PDB entry 2WO0 | X-ray diffraction, 2.60 A resolution | chains A and B

[Chain A (and B)]
Protein: Primary amine oxidase
Organism: Escherichia coli
Notes: EC 1.4.3.6; chain B of this document is another copy of the same molecule, construct and numbering; everything in this record applies to it too
UniProtKB: P46883 (AMO_ECOLI); residues 1-727 here correspond to UniProt positions 31-757 (UniProt number = residue number + 30)
Chain sequence (727 residues; each row starts with the number of its first residue):
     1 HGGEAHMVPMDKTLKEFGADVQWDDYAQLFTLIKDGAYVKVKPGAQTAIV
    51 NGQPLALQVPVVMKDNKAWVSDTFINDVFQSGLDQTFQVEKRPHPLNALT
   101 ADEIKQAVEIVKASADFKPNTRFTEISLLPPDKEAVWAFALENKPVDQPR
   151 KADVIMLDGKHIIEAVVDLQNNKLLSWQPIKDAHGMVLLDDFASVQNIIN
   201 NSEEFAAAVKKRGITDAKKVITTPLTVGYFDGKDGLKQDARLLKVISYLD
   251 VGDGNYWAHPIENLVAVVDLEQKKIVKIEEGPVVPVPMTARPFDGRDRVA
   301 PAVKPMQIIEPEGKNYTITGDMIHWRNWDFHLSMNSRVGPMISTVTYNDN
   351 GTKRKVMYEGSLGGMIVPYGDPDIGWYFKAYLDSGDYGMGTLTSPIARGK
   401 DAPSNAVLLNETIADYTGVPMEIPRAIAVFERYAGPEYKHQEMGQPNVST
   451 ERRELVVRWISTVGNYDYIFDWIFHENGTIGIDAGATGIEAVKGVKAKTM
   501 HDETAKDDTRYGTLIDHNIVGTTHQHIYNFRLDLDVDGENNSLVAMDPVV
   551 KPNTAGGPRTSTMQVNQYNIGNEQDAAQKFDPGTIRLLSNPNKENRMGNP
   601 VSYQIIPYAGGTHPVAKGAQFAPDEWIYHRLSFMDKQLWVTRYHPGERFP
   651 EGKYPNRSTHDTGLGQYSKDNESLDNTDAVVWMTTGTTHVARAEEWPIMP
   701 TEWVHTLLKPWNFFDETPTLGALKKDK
Disordered / not traced: 1-6, 726-727 (chain B: 1-5, 727)
Modified residues: Y466 (5-(2-carboxy-2-aminoethyl)-2-hydroxy-1,4-benzoquinone; TPQ)
Metal / ion sites: Cu ion: H524, H526, H689; Na+ site 1: D533, L534, D535, D678, A679; Na+ site 2: E573, Y667
UniProt features mapped onto this chain:
  - active site: D383 (Proton acceptor), Y466 (Schiff-base intermediate with substrate)
  - binding site (substrate): Y381 to L392, V463 to Y468
  - binding site (Cu cation): H524, H526, H689
  - binding site (Ca(2+)): D533, L534, D535, E573, Y667, D670, E672, D678, A679
  - binding site (Mn(2+)): D533, D535, D678
  - modified residue: Y466 (2',4',5'-topaquinone)
What the authors report for this chain:
  - catalytic residues: D383 (citing earlier work)

[Chain A / chain B interface]
Pairs across the interface (327):
  D24(A) - K40(B)  salt bridge
  Y26(A) - L29(B)  hydrophobic
  Y26(A) - K40(B)
  Y26(A) - V41(B)
  Y26(A) - K42(B)  hydrogen bond (side chain-backbone)
  Y26(A) - A45(B)
  Y26(A) - T47(B)  hydrogen bond (side chain-backbone)
  Y26(A) - A48(B)
  Y26(A) - I49(B)  hydrophobic
  K40(A) - D24(B)  salt bridge
  K40(A) - Y26(B)
  V41(A) - Y26(B)
  K42(A) - Y26(B)  hydrogen bond (backbone-side chain)
  A45(A) - Y26(B)
  T47(A) - Y26(B)  hydrogen bond (backbone-side chain)
  A48(A) - Y26(B)
  I49(A) - Y26(B)  hydrophobic
  F192(A) - M443(B)  hydrophobic
  K233(A) - P558(B)
  Y256(A) - E442(B)  hydrogen bond
  W257(A) - E442(B)  hydrogen bond
  R291(A) - R596(B)
  F293(A) - H440(B)
  F293(A) - V448(B)
  D294(A) - V448(B)
  R296(A) - K724(B)  hydrogen bond (backbone-side chain)
  D297(A) - A722(B)
  D297(A) - L723(B)
  D297(A) - K724(B)  hydrogen bond (backbone-backbone)
  R298(A) - E716(B)  salt bridge
  R298(A) - L720(B)
  R298(A) - G721(B)  hydrogen bond (side chain-backbone)
  R298(A) - A722(B)
  R298(A) - L723(B)
  R298(A) - K724(B)
  V299(A) - A722(B)  hydrogen bond (backbone-backbone)
  V299(A) - K724(B)
  V303(A) - N315(B)
  V303(A) - R326(B)
  K304(A) - E312(B)  hydrogen bond (side chain-backbone)
  K304(A) - G313(B)
  K304(A) - K314(B)  hydrogen bond (side chain-backbone)
  K304(A) - N315(B)  hydrogen bond (backbone-side chain)
  P305(A) - E310(B)
  P305(A) - P311(B)
  P305(A) - E312(B)
  M306(A) - I309(B)
  M306(A) - E310(B)
  M306(A) - N405(B)
  M306(A) - E431(B)
  M306(A) - R453(B)
  Q307(A) - Q307(B)
  Q307(A) - I308(B)
  Q307(A) - I309(B)  hydrogen bond (backbone-backbone)
  I308(A) - M306(B)  hydrophobic
  I308(A) - Q307(B)
  I308(A) - I308(B)  hydrophobic
  I309(A) - P305(B)
  I309(A) - M306(B)
  I309(A) - Q307(B)  hydrogen bond (backbone-backbone)
  I309(A) - I309(B)  hydrophobic
  E310(A) - P305(B)
  E310(A) - M306(B)
  P311(A) - P305(B)
  P311(A) - Q307(B)
  E312(A) - K304(B)  hydrogen bond (backbone-side chain)
  E312(A) - P305(B)
  G313(A) - K304(B)
  K314(A) - K304(B)  hydrogen bond (backbone-side chain)
  N315(A) - K304(B)  hydrogen bond (side chain-backbone)
  R326(A) - V303(B)
  P368(A) - M563(B)
  Y369(A) - R559(B)  hydrogen bond (backbone-side chain)
  Y369(A) - M563(B)
  G370(A) - R559(B)
  G370(A) - T562(B)
  G370(A) - M563(B)  hydrogen bond (backbone-backbone)
  D371(A) - R559(B)
  P372(A) - N553(B)
  P372(A) - T562(B)
  Y377(A) - P558(B)  hydrophobic
  Y377(A) - R559(B)  hydrogen bond (backbone-side chain)
  S394(A) - Q441(B)
  A397(A) - N447(B)
  G399(A) - Y433(B)
  K400(A) - Y433(B)  hydrogen bond (backbone-side chain)
  K400(A) - G435(B)
  K400(A) - P436(B)
  K400(A) - S449(B)
  D401(A) - Y433(B)  hydrogen bond (backbone-side chain)
  D401(A) - P436(B)
  D401(A) - K439(B)  salt bridge
  D401(A) - S449(B)  hydrogen bond
  A402(A) - Y433(B)  hydrogen bond (backbone-side chain)
  P403(A) - Y433(B)
  N405(A) - M306(B)
  E431(A) - M306(B)
  Y433(A) - K400(B)  hydrogen bond (side chain-backbone)
  Y433(A) - D401(B)  hydrogen bond (side chain-backbone)
  Y433(A) - A402(B)  hydrogen bond (side chain-backbone)
  Y433(A) - P403(B)
  Y433(A) - R458(B)
  P436(A) - K400(B)
  P436(A) - D401(B)
  P436(A) - I469(B)  hydrophobic
  P436(A) - T701(B)  hydrogen bond (backbone-side chain)
  E437(A) - P700(B)
  E437(A) - T701(B)  hydrogen bond (backbone-backbone)
  Y438(A) - T487(B)
  Y438(A) - I698(B)  hydrophobic
  Y438(A) - M699(B)
  Y438(A) - T701(B)
  K439(A) - S394(B)
  K439(A) - P395(B)
  K439(A) - D401(B)  salt bridge
  K439(A) - I460(B)
  K439(A) - D467(B)
  K439(A) - T487(B)  hydrogen bond (backbone-side chain)
  K439(A) - G488(B)  hydrogen bond (backbone-backbone)
  H440(A) - F293(B)
  H440(A) - G464(B)
  H440(A) - N465(B)
  H440(A) - D467(B)  salt bridge
  H440(A) - I489(B)
  Q441(A) - S394(B)
  Q441(A) - T462(B)
  Q441(A) - D467(B)  hydrogen bond (backbone-side chain)
  E442(A) - Y256(B)  hydrogen bond
  E442(A) - W257(B)  hydrogen bond
  M443(A) - L392(B)  hydrophobic
  N447(A) - A397(B)
  V448(A) - F293(B)
  V448(A) - D294(B)
  S449(A) - K400(B)
  S449(A) - D401(B)  hydrogen bond
  R452(A) - P700(B)
  R452(A) - T701(B)  hydrogen bond (side chain-backbone)
  R453(A) - M306(B)
  R458(A) - Y433(B)
  I460(A) - K439(B)
  T462(A) - H440(B)
  T462(A) - Q441(B)
  G464(A) - H440(B)
  N465(A) - H440(B)
  D467(A) - K439(B)
  D467(A) - H440(B)  salt bridge
  D467(A) - Q441(B)  hydrogen bond (side chain-backbone)
  I469(A) - P436(B)  hydrophobic
  N477(A) - P700(B)
  T487(A) - Y438(B)
  T487(A) - K439(B)  hydrogen bond (side chain-backbone)
  G488(A) - K439(B)  hydrogen bond (backbone-backbone)
  G488(A) - H440(B)
  I489(A) - H440(B)
  T499(A) - R596(B)
  T499(A) - M597(B)
  T499(A) - G598(B)
  M500(A) - M597(B)  hydrogen bond (backbone-backbone)
  M500(A) - G598(B)
  M500(A) - N599(B)
  H501(A) - E594(B)  salt bridge
  R510(A) - M563(B)
  R510(A) - Q564(B)
  Y511(A) - T562(B)
  Y511(A) - M563(B)
  Y511(A) - Q564(B)
  L514(A) - M597(B)
  L514(A) - N599(B)
  I515(A) - M597(B)
  D516(A) - R596(B)  salt bridge
  D516(A) - M597(B)
  H517(A) - R596(B)  hydrogen bond
  H517(A) - M597(B)
  H524(A) - M563(B)
  V549(A) - Q620(B)
  V550(A) - Q620(B)
  V550(A) - A622(B)
  N553(A) - P372(B)
  P558(A) - K233(B)
  P558(A) - Y377(B)  hydrophobic
  R559(A) - Y369(B)  hydrogen bond (side chain-backbone)
  R559(A) - G370(B)
  R559(A) - D371(B)
  R559(A) - Y377(B)  hydrogen bond (side chain-backbone)
  R559(A) - F621(B)
  R559(A) - E625(B)  salt bridge
  T560(A) - A622(B)
  T560(A) - D624(B)  hydrogen bond
  T560(A) - E625(B)  hydrogen bond (backbone-side chain)
  S561(A) - F621(B)
  S561(A) - A622(B)  hydrogen bond (side chain-backbone)
  S561(A) - E625(B)  hydrogen bond (backbone-side chain)
  T562(A) - G370(B)
  T562(A) - P372(B)
  T562(A) - Y511(B)
  M563(A) - P368(B)
  M563(A) - Y369(B)
  M563(A) - G370(B)  hydrogen bond (backbone-backbone)
  M563(A) - R510(B)
  M563(A) - Y511(B)
  M563(A) - Q620(B)
  M563(A) - F621(B)  hydrophobic
  Q564(A) - R510(B)
  Q564(A) - Y511(B)
  D581(A) - K617(B)  salt bridge
  P582(A) - Y608(B)
  P582(A) - P614(B)
  P582(A) - V615(B)  hydrogen bond (backbone-backbone)
  G583(A) - V615(B)
  G583(A) - K617(B)
  I585(A) - P614(B)  hydrophobic
  E594(A) - H501(B)  salt bridge
  N595(A) - A693(B)
  R596(A) - R291(B)
  R596(A) - T499(B)
  R596(A) - D516(B)  salt bridge
  R596(A) - H517(B)
  M597(A) - T499(B)
  M597(A) - M500(B)  hydrogen bond (backbone-backbone)
  M597(A) - L514(B)
  M597(A) - I515(B)
  M597(A) - D516(B)
  M597(A) - H517(B)
  G598(A) - M500(B)
  N599(A) - M500(B)
  N599(A) - L514(B)
  Y608(A) - Y608(B)  hydrophobic
  A609(A) - G610(B)
  A609(A) - G611(B)  hydrogen bond (backbone-backbone)
  G610(A) - A609(B)
  G610(A) - G610(B)
  G611(A) - A609(B)  hydrogen bond (backbone-backbone)
  T612(A) - L707(B)
  T612(A) - K709(B)  hydrogen bond (backbone-side chain)
  H613(A) - K709(B)
  P614(A) - P582(B)
  P614(A) - I585(B)  hydrophobic
  V615(A) - P582(B)  hydrogen bond (backbone-backbone)
  V615(A) - G583(B)
  Q620(A) - V550(B)
  Q620(A) - M563(B)
  F621(A) - V550(B)
  F621(A) - R559(B)
  F621(A) - S561(B)
  F621(A) - M563(B)  hydrophobic
  A622(A) - V550(B)
  A622(A) - T560(B)
  A622(A) - S561(B)  hydrogen bond (backbone-side chain)
  D624(A) - T560(B)  hydrogen bond
  E625(A) - R559(B)  salt bridge
  E625(A) - T560(B)  hydrogen bond (side chain-backbone)
  E625(A) - S561(B)  hydrogen bond (side chain-backbone)
  V690(A) - I585(B)  hydrophobic
  V690(A) - W711(B)
  A691(A) - W711(B)
  R692(A) - K709(B)
  R692(A) - P710(B)  hydrogen bond (side chain-backbone)
  R692(A) - W711(B)
  R692(A) - N712(B)
  A693(A) - N595(B)
  A693(A) - N712(B)  hydrogen bond (backbone-side chain)
  A693(A) - F714(B)
  A693(A) - D715(B)
  A693(A) - E716(B)
  A693(A) - T717(B)
  E694(A) - P710(B)
  E694(A) - W711(B)
  E694(A) - N712(B)  hydrogen bond (side chain-backbone)
  E694(A) - F713(B)  hydrogen bond (side chain-backbone)
  E694(A) - F714(B)  hydrogen bond (side chain-backbone)
  E694(A) - E716(B)
  E694(A) - T717(B)
  E694(A) - P718(B)
  E695(A) - T717(B)
  W696(A) - E716(B)
  W696(A) - T717(B)  hydrogen bond (backbone-backbone)
  P697(A) - T717(B)
  P697(A) - L720(B)
  I698(A) - Y438(B)  hydrophobic
  I698(A) - T717(B)  hydrogen bond (backbone-side chain)
  M699(A) - Y438(B)
  P700(A) - E437(B)
  P700(A) - R452(B)
  P700(A) - N477(B)
  T701(A) - P436(B)  hydrogen bond (side chain-backbone)
  T701(A) - E437(B)  hydrogen bond (backbone-backbone)
  T701(A) - Y438(B)
  T701(A) - R452(B)  hydrogen bond (backbone-side chain)
  E702(A) - K709(B)  salt bridge
  L707(A) - T612(B)
  K709(A) - T612(B)  hydrogen bond (side chain-backbone)
  K709(A) - R692(B)
  K709(A) - E702(B)  salt bridge
  P710(A) - R692(B)  hydrogen bond (backbone-side chain)
  P710(A) - E694(B)
  W711(A) - V690(B)
  W711(A) - A691(B)
  W711(A) - R692(B)
  W711(A) - E694(B)
  N712(A) - R692(B)
  N712(A) - A693(B)  hydrogen bond (side chain-backbone)
  N712(A) - E694(B)  hydrogen bond (backbone-side chain)
  F713(A) - E694(B)  hydrogen bond (backbone-side chain)
  F714(A) - A693(B)
  F714(A) - E694(B)  hydrogen bond (backbone-side chain)
  D715(A) - A693(B)
  E716(A) - R298(B)  salt bridge
  E716(A) - A693(B)
  E716(A) - W696(B)
  T717(A) - A693(B)  hydrogen bond (backbone-backbone)
  T717(A) - E694(B)
  T717(A) - W696(B)  hydrogen bond (backbone-backbone)
  T717(A) - P697(B)
  T717(A) - I698(B)  hydrogen bond (side chain-backbone)
  P718(A) - E694(B)
  L720(A) - F293(B)
  L720(A) - R298(B)
  L720(A) - P697(B)  hydrophobic
  G721(A) - R298(B)  hydrogen bond (backbone-side chain)
  A722(A) - R298(B)
  A722(A) - V299(B)  hydrogen bond (backbone-backbone)
  L723(A) - D297(B)
  L723(A) - R298(B)
  L723(A) - V299(B)
  K724(A) - R296(B)  hydrogen bond (side chain-backbone)
  K724(A) - D297(B)  hydrogen bond (backbone-backbone)
  K724(A) - R298(B)
Interface residues without a listed pair, chain A (167 interface residues in all): A27, L29, F230, W376, L392, P395, R432, G435, E451, K498, T513, T523, Q525, M546, P548, A555, G556, Q604, I606, T688, W703
Interface residues without a listed pair, chain B (169 interface residues in all): A27, L189, F230, D234, P292, D373, W376, G399, R432, E451, K498, T513, T523, H524, P548, V549, A555, G556, V565, Q604, I606, H613, T688, E695, W703

[In short]
167 residues of chain A and 169 residues of chain B are in contact, with 82 hydrogen bonds and 17 salt
bridges. Polar pairs include D24(A)-K40(B), R298(A)-E716(B) and D401(A)-K439(B). From UniProt: active-site
residues D383(A) and Y466(A), 18 substrate-binding residues, 3 Cu cation-binding residues and 9 Ca2+-binding
residues on chain A. The paper reports the catalytic residue D383(A).
Chain A and chain B are both Primary amine oxidase (Escherichia coli); the structure, EDTA treated E. coli
copper amine oxidase, was determined by X-ray diffraction together with 2WOF and 2WOH from the same study.
